PDB entry 7OIU | electron microscopy, 3.70 A resolution | chains B and E of the 6 polymer chains in the assembly

Chain B:
Name: TrwK protein
Organism: Escherichia coli
Reference sequence: O50330 (O50330_ECOLX); residue numbers follow UniProt; this construct covers 1-823
Sequence (823 residues; numbered 1 to 823; the number before each row is that of its first residue):
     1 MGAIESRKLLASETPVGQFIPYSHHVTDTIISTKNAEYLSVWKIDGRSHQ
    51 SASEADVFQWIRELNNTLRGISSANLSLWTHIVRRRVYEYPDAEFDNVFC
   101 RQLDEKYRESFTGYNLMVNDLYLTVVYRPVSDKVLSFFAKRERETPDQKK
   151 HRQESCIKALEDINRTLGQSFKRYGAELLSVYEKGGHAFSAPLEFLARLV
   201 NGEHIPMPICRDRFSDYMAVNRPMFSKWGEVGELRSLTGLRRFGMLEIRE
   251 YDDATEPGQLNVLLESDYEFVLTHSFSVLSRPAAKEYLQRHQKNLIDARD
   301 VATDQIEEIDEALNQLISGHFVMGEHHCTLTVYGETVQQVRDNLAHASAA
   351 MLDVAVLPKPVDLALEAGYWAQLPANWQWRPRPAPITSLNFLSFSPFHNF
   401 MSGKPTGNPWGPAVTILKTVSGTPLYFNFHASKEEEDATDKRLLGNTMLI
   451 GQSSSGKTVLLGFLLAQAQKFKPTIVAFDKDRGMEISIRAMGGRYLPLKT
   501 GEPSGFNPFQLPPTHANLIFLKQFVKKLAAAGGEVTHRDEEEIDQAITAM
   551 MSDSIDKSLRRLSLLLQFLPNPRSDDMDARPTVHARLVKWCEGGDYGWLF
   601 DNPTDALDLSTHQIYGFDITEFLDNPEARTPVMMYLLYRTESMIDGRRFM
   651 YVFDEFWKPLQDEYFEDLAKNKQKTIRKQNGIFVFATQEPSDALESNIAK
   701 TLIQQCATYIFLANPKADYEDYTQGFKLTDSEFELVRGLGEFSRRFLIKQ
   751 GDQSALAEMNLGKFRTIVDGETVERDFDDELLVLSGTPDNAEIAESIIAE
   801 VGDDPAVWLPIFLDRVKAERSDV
Not modelled in the structure: 1-14, 131-146, 237-239, 434-440, 504-514, 531-605, 765-774, 822-823

Chain E:
Name: TrwG protein
Organism: Escherichia coli
Reference sequence: O50335 (O50335_ECOLX); residue numbers follow UniProt; this construct covers 1-231
Sequence (231 residues; numbered 1 to 231; the number before each row is that of its first residue):
     1 MSKKQPKPVKAEQLKSYYEESRGLERDLIGEFVKSRKTAWRVATASGLFG
    51 LLGMVCGIVGFSQPAPAPLVLRVDNATGAVDVVTTLREHESSYGEVVDTY
   101 WLNQYVLNREAYDYNTIQMNYDTTALLSAPAVQQDYYKLFDGSNARDRVL
   151 GNKARITVRVRSIQPNGRGQATVRFTTQQHNSNGTVEAPQHQIATIGYTY
   201 IGAPMRSSDRLLNPLGFQVTSYRADPEILNN
Not modelled in the structure: 1-11, 63-231
Sequence notes: conflict Ala188 (Arg in O50335)

Interface between chain B and chain E:
Pairs across the interface - 15 pairs, chain B then chain E:
  His24(B) - Ser21(E)  hydrogen bond (side chain-backbone)
  His25(B) - Lys15(E)
  His25(B) - Tyr18(E)
  Val26(B) - Arg22(E)
  Thr27(B) - Arg22(E)
  Asp28(B) - Lys15(E)
  Ala36(B) - Arg26(E)
  Tyr38(B) - Arg26(E)  hydrogen bond
  Gln153(B) - Arg22(E)
  Gln153(B) - Arg26(E)
  Glu183(B) - Leu14(E)
  Ile209(B) - Tyr18(E)  hydrophobic
  Cys210(B) - Tyr18(E)  hydrogen bond (backbone-side chain)
  Arg211(B) - Tyr17(E)
  Arg211(B) - Tyr18(E)
Other interface residues (no listed pair), chain B (14 interface residues in all): Ile157, Asp212
Other interface residues (no listed pair), chain E (8 interface residues in all): Glu25

In short:
14 residues of chain B and 8 residues of chain E are in contact, with 3 hydrogen bonds. Among the polar pairs
are His24(B)-Ser21(E), Tyr38(B)-Arg26(E) and Cys210(B)-Tyr18(E).
Chain B is TrwK protein and chain E is TrwG protein, both from Escherichia coli; the structure, Inner Membrane
Complex (IMC) protomer structure (TrwM/VirB3, TrwK/VirB4, TrwG/VirB8tails) from the fully-assembled R388 type
IV secretion ..., was determined by electron microscopy (same publication as 7O3J, 7O3T, 7O3V and 7O41).
